PDB entry 7XFN | electron microscopy, 2.80 A resolution | chains F and I of the 10 polymer chains in the assembly

== Chain F ==
Molecule: Histone H4
Organism: Xenopus laevis
Reference sequence: P62799 (H4_XENLA); residues 0-102 here correspond to UniProt positions 1-103 (UniProt number = residue number + 1)
Chain sequence (103 residues; numbered 0 to 102; the number before each row is that of its first residue; numbering starts at 0):
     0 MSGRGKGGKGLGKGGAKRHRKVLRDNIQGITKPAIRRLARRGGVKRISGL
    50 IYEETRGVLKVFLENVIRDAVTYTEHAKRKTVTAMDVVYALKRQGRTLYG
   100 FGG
Unresolved in the structure: 0-22
Curated features (UniProtKB/Swiss-Prot):
  - DNA-binding region: Lys16 to Lys20
  - modified residue: Ser1 (N-acetylserine), Arg3 (Asymmetric dimethylarginine), Lys5 (N6-(2-hydroxyisobutyryl)lysine), Lys8 (N6-(2-hydroxyisobutyryl)lysine), Lys12 (N6-(2-hydroxyisobutyryl)lysine), Lys16 (N6-(2-hydroxyisobutyryl)lysine), Lys20 (N6,N6,N6-trimethyllysine), Lys31 (N6-(2-hydroxyisobutyryl)lysine), Lys44 (N6-(2-hydroxyisobutyryl)lysine), Ser47 (Phosphoserine), Tyr51 (Phosphotyrosine), Lys59 (N6-(2-hydroxyisobutyryl)lysine), Lys77 (N6-(2-hydroxyisobutyryl)lysine), Lys79 (N6-(2-hydroxyisobutyryl)lysine), Tyr88 (Phosphotyrosine), Lys91 (N6-(2-hydroxyisobutyryl)lysine)
  - cross-link (Glycyl lysine isopeptide (Lys-Gly)): Lys31 (interchain with G-Cter in UFM1), Lys91 (interchain with G-Cter in ubiquitin)

== Chain I ==
Molecule: 152-nt DNA strand
Organism: Xenopus laevis
Sequence (152 nucleotides; each row starts with the number of its first residue; numbers below 1 keep their minus sign (DA-77 is residue -77)):
   -77 ATGCACAGGATGTATATATCTGICACGTGCCTGGAGACTAGGGAGTAATC
   -27 CCCTTGGCGGTTAAAACGCGGGGGACAGCGCGTACGTGCGTTTAAGCGGT
    23 GCTAGAGCTGTCTACGACCAATTGAGCGGCCTCGGCACCGGGATTCTCCA
    73 GG
Unresolved in the structure: -77 to -71, 73-74

== How chain F and chain I interact ==
Pairs across the interface (10):
  Arg35(F) - DG8(I)  salt bridge to the phosphate
  Arg45(F) - DG8(I)  phosphate contact
  Ile46(F) - DC7(I)  sugar contact
  Ile46(F) - DG8(I)  hydrogen bond to the phosphate
  Ser47(F) - DC7(I)  phosphate contact
  Gly48(F) - DC7(I)  hydrogen bond to the phosphate
  Arg78(F) - DA28(I)  phosphate contact
  Lys79(F) - DG27(I)  phosphate contact
  Lys79(F) - DA28(I)  hydrogen bond to the phosphate
  Thr80(F) - DA28(I)  hydrogen bond to the phosphate
Interface residues without a listed pair, chain F (11 interface residues in all): Arg39, Lys44, Lys77
Interface residues without a listed pair, chain I (6 interface residues in all): DT9, DG29

== In short ==
11 residues of chain F face 6 of chain I across their interface, with 4 hydrogen bonds and 1 salt bridge.
Among the polar pairs are Ile46(F)-DG8(I), Gly48(F)-DC7(I) and Lys79(F)-DA28(I). From UniProt: a DNA-binding
region on chain F.
Here chain F is Histone H4 and chain I is a 152-nt DNA strand, both from Xenopus laevis. Entry 7XFN (Structure
of nucleosome-DI complex (-55I, Apo state)) was determined by electron microscopy together with 7XFC, 7XFH,
7XFI, 7XFJ, 7XFL and 7XFM from the same study.
